Entry 9ML4 (electron microscopy, 3.30 A resolution); this record covers chains B and N of the 9 polymer chains in the assembly.

Chain B:
Molecule: Spike glycoprotein
Source organism: Severe acute respiratory syndrome coronavirus 2
UniProtKB: P0DTC2 (SPIKE_SARS2); numbering as in UniProt; present here: 1-676, 680-1213
Amino-acid sequence (1256 residues; row label = number of the first residue in the row; note: 3 numbers in that range are skipped by the numbering (no residue carries them; nothing is unmodelled there)):
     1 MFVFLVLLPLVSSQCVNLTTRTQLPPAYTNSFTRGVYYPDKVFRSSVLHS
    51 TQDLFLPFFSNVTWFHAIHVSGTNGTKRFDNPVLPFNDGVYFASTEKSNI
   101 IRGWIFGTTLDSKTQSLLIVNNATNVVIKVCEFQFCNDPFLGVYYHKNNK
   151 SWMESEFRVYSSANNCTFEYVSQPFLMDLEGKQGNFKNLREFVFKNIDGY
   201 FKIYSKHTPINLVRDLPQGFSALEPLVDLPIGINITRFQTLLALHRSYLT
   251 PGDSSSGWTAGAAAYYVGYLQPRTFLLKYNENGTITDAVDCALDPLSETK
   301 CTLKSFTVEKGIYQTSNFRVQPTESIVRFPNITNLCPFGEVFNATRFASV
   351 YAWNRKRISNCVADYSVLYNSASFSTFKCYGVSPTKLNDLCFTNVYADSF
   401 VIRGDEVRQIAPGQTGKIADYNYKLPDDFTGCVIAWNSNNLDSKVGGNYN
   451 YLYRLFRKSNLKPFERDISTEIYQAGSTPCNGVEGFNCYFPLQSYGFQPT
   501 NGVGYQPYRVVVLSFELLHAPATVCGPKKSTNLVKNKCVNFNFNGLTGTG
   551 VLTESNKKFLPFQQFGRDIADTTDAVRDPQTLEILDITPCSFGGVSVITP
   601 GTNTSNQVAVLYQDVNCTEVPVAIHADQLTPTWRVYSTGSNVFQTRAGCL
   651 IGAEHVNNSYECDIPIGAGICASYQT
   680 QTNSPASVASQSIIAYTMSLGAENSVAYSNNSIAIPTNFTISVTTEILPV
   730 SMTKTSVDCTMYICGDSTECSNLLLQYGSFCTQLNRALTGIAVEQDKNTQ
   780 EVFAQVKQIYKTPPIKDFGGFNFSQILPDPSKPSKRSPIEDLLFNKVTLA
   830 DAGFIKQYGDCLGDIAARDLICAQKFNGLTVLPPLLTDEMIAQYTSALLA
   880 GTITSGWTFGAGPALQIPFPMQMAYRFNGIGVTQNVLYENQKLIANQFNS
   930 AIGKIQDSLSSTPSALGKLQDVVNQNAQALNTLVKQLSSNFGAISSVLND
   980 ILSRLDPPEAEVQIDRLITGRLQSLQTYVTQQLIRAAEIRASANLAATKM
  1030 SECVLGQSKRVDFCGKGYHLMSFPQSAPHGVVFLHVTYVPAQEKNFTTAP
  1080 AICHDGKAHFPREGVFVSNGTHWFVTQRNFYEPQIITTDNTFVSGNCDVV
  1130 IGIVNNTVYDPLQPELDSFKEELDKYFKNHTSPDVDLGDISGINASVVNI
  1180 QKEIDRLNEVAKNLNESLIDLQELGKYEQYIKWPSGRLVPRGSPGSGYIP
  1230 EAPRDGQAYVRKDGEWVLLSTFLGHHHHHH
Not modelled in the structure: 1-26, 70-77, 144-164, 173-185, 246-262, 623-635, 680-688, 828-853, 1148-1259
Sequence notes: engineered mutation Pro817 (Phe in P0DTC2), Pro892 (Ala in P0DTC2), Pro899 (Ala in P0DTC2), Pro942 (Ala in P0DTC2), Pro986 (Lys in P0DTC2), Pro987 (Val in P0DTC2); expression tag (1214-1259)
Swiss-Prot annotation at these positions:
  - region: Asn280 to Cys301 (Putative superantigen), Arg403 to Asp405 (Integrin-binding motif), Asn448 to Phe456 (Immunodominant HLA epitope recognized by the CD8+), Ser816 to Tyr837 (Fusion peptide 1), Lys835 to Phe855 (Fusion peptide 2), Asp1163 to Glu1202 (Heptad repeat 2)
  - site: Arg815, Ser816 (Cleavage)
  - glycosylation: Asn17 (N-linked (GlcNAc...) (complex) asparagine), Asn61 (N-linked (GlcNAc...) (hybrid) asparagine), Asn74 (N-linked (GlcNAc...) (complex) asparagine), Asn122 (N-linked (GlcNAc...) (hybrid) asparagine), Asn149 (N-linked (GlcNAc...) (complex) asparagine), Asn165 (N-linked (GlcNAc...) (complex) asparagine), Asn234 (N-linked (GlcNAc...) (high mannose) asparagine), Asn282 (N-linked (GlcNAc...) (complex) asparagine), Thr323 (O-linked (GalNAc) threonine), Ser325 (O-linked (HexNAc...) serine), Asn331 (N-linked (GlcNAc...) (complex) asparagine), Asn343 (N-linked (GlcNAc...) (complex) asparagine), Asn603 (N-linked (GlcNAc...) (hybrid) asparagine), Asn616 (N-linked (GlcNAc...) (complex) asparagine), Asn657 (N-linked (GlcNAc...) (complex) asparagine), Thr676 (O-linked (GlcNAc...) threonine), Asn709 (N-linked (GlcNAc...) (high mannose) asparagine), Asn717 (N-linked (GlcNAc...) (hybrid) asparagine), Asn801 (N-linked (GlcNAc...) (hybrid) asparagine), Asn1074 (N-linked (GlcNAc...) (hybrid) asparagine) and 5 more in UniProt
  - natural variant: Leu5 (L5F: In strain: Iota/B.1.526), Ser13 (S13I: In strain: Epsilon/B.1.427/B.1.429), Leu18 (L18F: In strain: Beta/B.1.351, Gamma/P.1 and 1 more), Thr19 (T19I: In strain: Omicron/BQ.1.1, Omicron/XBB.1.5 and 1 more; T19R: In strain: Delta/B.1.617.2, Omicron/BA.2 and 4 more), Thr20 (T20N: In strain: Gamma/P.1), Leu24 to Ala27 (sequence variant, change not given here; In strain: Omicron/BA.2, Omicron/BA.2.12.1 and 6 more), Pro26 (P26S: In strain: Gamma/P.1), Gln52 (Q52H: In strain: Omicron/EG.5.1), Ala67 (A67V: In strain: Eta/B.1.525, Omicron/BA.1), His69 to Val70 (deletion: In strain: Alpha/B.1.1.7, Eta/B.1.525 and 5 more), Gly75 (G75V: In strain: Lambda/C.37), Thr76 (T76I: In strain: Lambda/C.37), 79 further natural variant entries in UniProt
  - mutagenesis: His69 to Val70 (Increased incorporation of cleaved spike into virions), Asn121 (N121Q: Partial loss of biliverdin affinity), Arg190 (R190K: Partial loss of biliverdin affinity), Asn234 (N234Q: Increased resistance to neutralizing antibodies), Asn331 (N331Q: Reduced viral infectivity), Asn343 (N343Q: Reduced viral infectivity), Leu452 (L452R: Increased resistance to neutralizing antibodies. Decreases HLA binding to NF9 epitope. Increased binding affinity to human ACE2), Tyr453 (Y453F: Decreased HLA binding to NF9 epitope. Increased binding affinity to human ACE2), Ala475 (A475V: Increased resistance to neutralizing antibodies), Val483 (V483A: Increased resistance to neutralizing antibodies), Glu484 (E484D: Increased replication in human TMEM106B overexpressing cells), Phe490 (F490L: Increased resistance to neutralizing antibodies and human covalescent sera neutralization), 6 further mutagenesis entries in UniProt
Disulfide bonds: Cys131-Cys166, Cys291-Cys301, Cys336-Cys361, Cys379-Cys432, Cys391-Cys525, Cys480-Cys488, Cys617-Cys649, Cys662-Cys671, Cys738-Cys760, Cys743-Cys749, Cys1032-Cys1043, Cys1082-Cys1126
Covalently attached groups: N-acetylglucosamine (NAG) linked to Asn61, Asn165, Asn234, Asn282, Asn331, Asn343, Asn603, Asn616, Asn657, Asn709, Asn717, Asn1074, Asn1098, Asn1134
What the authors report for this chain:
  - mutagenesis - R357N, Y396T: decreased binding to M8b-B1

Chain N:
Molecule: M8b-A10 light chain
Source organism: Oryctolagus cuniculus
Amino-acid sequence (217 residues; row label = number of the first residue in the row; note: 1 number in that range is skipped by the numbering (no residue carries it; nothing is unmodelled there); a row labelled like 95A-95C holds insertion residues (95A, then the next letters in order)):
     1 DVVMTQTPASVSEPVGGTVTTKCQASQNIFNNLAWYQQKPGQPPKLLISD
    51 ASNLASGVSSRFTGSGSGTEYTLTIGDLECADGATYYCQSTSYGN
95A-95C DDG
    97 AAFGGGTEVVVKRTVAAPSVFIFPPSDEQLKSGTASVVCLLNNFYPREAK
   147 VQWKVDNALQSGNSQESVTEQDSKDSTYSLSSTLTLSKADYEKHKVYACE
   197 VTHQGLSSPVTKSFNRGEC
Not modelled in the structure: 108-215
Disulfide bonds: Cys23-Cys88

How chain B and chain N interact:
Pairs across the interface - 19 pairs, chain B then chain N:
  Tyr369(B) - Asn28(N)
  Tyr369(B) - Phe30(N)
  Ser371(B) - Phe30(N)
  Phe374(B) - Phe30(N)
  Ser375(B) - Asn31(N)
  Phe377(B) - Phe30(N)  hydrophobic
  Phe377(B) - Asn32(N)  hydrogen bond (backbone-side chain)
  Lys378(B) - Asn32(N)
  Lys378(B) - Asp50(N)  salt bridge
  Cys379(B) - Asn95(N)  hydrogen bond (backbone-side chain)
  Tyr380(B) - Gly94(N)
  Tyr380(B) - Asn95(N)
  Gly381(B) - Gly94(N)  hydrogen bond (backbone-backbone)
  Gly381(B) - Asp95A(N)
  Val382(B) - Asn95(N)  hydrogen bond (backbone-side chain)
  Ser383(B) - Asn95(N)
  Ser383(B) - Asp95B(N)  hydrogen bond
  Pro384(B) - Asn95(N)
  Pro384(B) - Asp95B(N)
Also at the interface, not in a pair above, chain B (14 interface residues in all): Leu368, Ala372
Also at the interface, not in a pair above, chain N (10 interface residues in all): Gln27

Overview:
Chain B and chain N form an interface of 14 and 10 residues respectively, with 5 hydrogen bonds and 1 salt
bridge. Polar pairs include Lys378(B)-Asp50(N), Phe377(B)-Asn32(N) and Cys379(B)-Asn95(N). Covalently linked
N-acetylglucosamine: at Asn61(B), Asn165(B), Asn234(B), Asn282(B), Asn331(B) and Asn343(B) and 8 more. The
paper reports that R357N and Y396T of chain B reduce binding to M8b-B1.
Here chain B is Spike glycoprotein (Severe acute respiratory syndrome coronavirus 2) and chain N is M8b-A10
light chain (Oryctolagus cuniculus). Entry 9ML4 (Structure of the SARS-CoV-2 Spike 6P in complex with the
rabbit M8b-A10 Fab) was determined by electron microscopy together with 9ML5, 9ML7, 9ML8 and 9ML9 from the
same study.
